PDB entry 6JPW | X-ray diffraction, 1.95 A resolution | chains A and B

== Chain A ==
Protein: Serine protease subunit NS2B
Organism: Zika virus
Notes: EC 3.4.21.91, 3.6.1.15, 3.6.4.13, 2.1.1.56, 2.1.1.57, 2.7.7.48
UniProt: Q32ZE1 (POLG_ZIKV); residues 46-96 here correspond to UniProt positions 1414-1464 (UniProt number = residue number + 1368)
Sequence (53 residues; row label = number of the first residue in the row):
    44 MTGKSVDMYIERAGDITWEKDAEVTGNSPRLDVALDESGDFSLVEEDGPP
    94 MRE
Not modelled in the structure: 44-49, 88-96
Sequence notes: initiating methionine (44); expression tag (45)

== Chain B ==
Protein: NS3 protease
Organism: Zika virus (strain Mr 766)
UniProt: A0A142IX72 (A0A142IX72_ZIKV); residues 1-177 here correspond to UniProt positions 1497-1673 (UniProt number = residue number + 1496)
Sequence (178 residues; row label = number of the first residue in the row; numbering starts at 0):
     0 GSGALWDVPAPKEVKKGETTDGVYRVMTRRLLGSTQVGVGVMQEGVFHTM
    50 WHVTKGAALRSGEGRLDPYWGDVKQDLVSYCGPWKLDAAWDGLSEVQLLA
   100 VPPGERAKNIQTLPGIFKTKDGDIGAVALDYPAGTSGSPILDKCGRVIGL
   150 YGNGVVIKNGSYVSAITQGKREEETPVE
Not modelled in the structure: 0-16, 171-177
Sequence notes: expression tag (0)

== Interface between chain A and chain B ==
Pairs across the interface (96):
  Asp-50(A) / Met-26(B)
  Asp-50(A) / Thr-27(B)
  Asp-50(A) / Arg-28(B)  hydrogen bond (backbone-backbone)
  Asp-50(A) / Arg-59(B)  salt bridge
  Met-51(A) / Met-26(B)
  Met-51(A) / Thr-53(B)
  Met-51(A) / Ala-56(B)  hydrophobic
  Met-51(A) / Leu-58(B)  hydrophobic
  Met-51(A) / Arg-59(B)  hydrogen bond (backbone-backbone)
  Tyr-52(A) / Arg-24(B)
  Tyr-52(A) / Val-25(B)
  Tyr-52(A) / Met-26(B)  hydrogen bond (backbone-backbone)
  Tyr-52(A) / Ser-33(B)  hydrogen bond
  Tyr-52(A) / Arg-59(B)
  Ile-53(A) / Tyr-23(B)  hydrophobic
  Ile-53(A) / Arg-24(B)
  Ile-53(A) / Met-41(B)  hydrophobic
  Ile-53(A) / Phe-46(B)  hydrophobic
  Ile-53(A) / Leu-58(B)  hydrophobic
  Ile-53(A) / Arg-59(B)  hydrogen bond (backbone-backbone)
  Ile-53(A) / Ser-60(B)
  Ile-53(A) / Leu-65(B)  hydrophobic
  Glu-54(A) / Tyr-23(B)
  Glu-54(A) / Arg-24(B)  hydrogen bond (backbone-backbone)
  Arg-55(A) / Thr-19(B)
  Arg-55(A) / Asp-20(B)  hydrogen bond (side chain-backbone)
  Arg-55(A) / Gly-21(B)
  Arg-55(A) / Val-22(B)
  Arg-55(A) / Tyr-23(B)
  Ala-56(A) / Val-22(B)  hydrogen bond (backbone-backbone)
  Ala-56(A) / Val-100(B)  hydrophobic
  Ala-56(A) / Ala-106(B)
  Gly-57(A) / Gly-21(B)
  Gly-57(A) / Val-22(B)  hydrogen bond (backbone-backbone)
  Asp-58(A) / Leu-98(B)
  Ile-59(A) / Gly-21(B)
  Ile-59(A) / Val-40(B)  hydrophobic
  Ile-59(A) / Leu-98(B)  hydrophobic
  Ile-59(A) / Leu-140(B)  hydrophobic
  Ile-59(A) / Gly-144(B)
  Ile-59(A) / Val-146(B)  hydrophobic
  Thr-60(A) / Asn-108(B)  hydrogen bond (backbone-side chain)
  Thr-60(A) / Leu-140(B)
  Trp-61(A) / Glu-94(B)
  Trp-61(A) / Val-95(B)
  Trp-61(A) / Gln-96(B)
  Trp-61(A) / Gln-110(B)
  Trp-61(A) / Leu-140(B)
  Trp-61(A) / Asp-141(B)
  Trp-61(A) / Lys-142(B)
  Glu-62(A) / Gln-96(B)  hydrogen bond (backbone-side chain)
  Glu-62(A) / Asn-108(B)
  Ala-65(A) / Gln-96(B)
  Ala-65(A) / Asn-108(B)
  Glu-66(A) / Asn-108(B)
  Glu-66(A) / Ile-109(B)
  Glu-66(A) / Gln-110(B)  hydrogen bond (backbone-backbone)
  Val-67(A) / Glu-94(B)
  Val-67(A) / Gln-110(B)
  Thr-68(A) / Ile-109(B)
  Thr-68(A) / Gln-110(B)  hydrogen bond (backbone-backbone)
  Thr-68(A) / Thr-111(B)  hydrogen bond (backbone-side chain)
  Thr-68(A) / Leu-128(B)
  Gly-69(A) / Thr-111(B)
  Gly-69(A) / Ala-127(B)
  Asn-70(A) / Leu-112(B)
  Asn-70(A) / Ala-127(B)
  Ser-71(A) / Leu-112(B)  hydrogen bond (side chain-backbone)
  Ser-71(A) / Pro-113(B)
  Ser-71(A) / Gly-114(B)
  Pro-72(A) / Gly-114(B)
  Pro-72(A) / Ile-115(B)  hydrogen bond (backbone-backbone)
  Pro-72(A) / Ala-127(B)
  Arg-73(A) / Ile-115(B)
  Leu-74(A) / Ile-115(B)  hydrogen bond (backbone-backbone)
  Leu-74(A) / Phe-116(B)
  Leu-74(A) / Lys-117(B)  hydrogen bond (backbone-backbone)
  Leu-74(A) / Ile-156(B)  hydrophobic
  Asp-75(A) / Lys-117(B)
  Val-76(A) / Phe-116(B)  hydrophobic
  Val-76(A) / Lys-117(B)  hydrogen bond (backbone-backbone)
  Val-76(A) / Thr-118(B)
  Leu-78(A) / Lys-73(B)
  Asp-79(A) / Lys-73(B)
  Glu-80(A) / Val-72(B)
  Glu-80(A) / Lys-73(B)
  Ser-81(A) / Val-72(B)
  Gly-82(A) / Val-72(B)
  Gly-82(A) / Lys-73(B)
  Gly-82(A) / Asn-152(B)  hydrogen bond (backbone-side chain)
  Phe-84(A) / Phe-116(B)  hydrophobic
  Phe-84(A) / Asn-152(B)
  Phe-84(A) / Gly-153(B)
  Phe-84(A) / Val-154(B)  hydrophobic
  Phe-84(A) / Ala-164(B)  hydrophobic
  Leu-86(A) / Val-155(B)
Also at the interface, not in a pair above, chain A (33 interface residues in all): Ser-85
Also at the interface, not in a pair above, chain B (57 interface residues in all): Val-36, Val-52, Ala-57, Ile-123, Val-162

== In short ==
Chain A and chain B form an interface of 33 and 57 residues respectively; the contacts include 20 hydrogen
bonds and 1 salt bridge. Among the polar pairs are Asp-50(A)/Arg-59(B), Tyr-52(A)/Ser-33(B) and
Arg-55(A)/Asp-20(B).
Chain A is Serine protease subunit NS2B (Zika virus) and chain B is NS3 protease (Zika virus (strain Mr 766));
the structure, Crystal structure of Zika NS2B-NS3 protease with compound 1C, was determined by X-ray
diffraction.
